PDB entry 8BLZ | X-ray diffraction, 1.70 A resolution | chain C

# Chain C
Name: Fructosyl Peptide Oxidase mutant (D02)
Organism: Parastagonospora nodorum SN15
Chain sequence (424 residues; each row starts with the number of its first residue):
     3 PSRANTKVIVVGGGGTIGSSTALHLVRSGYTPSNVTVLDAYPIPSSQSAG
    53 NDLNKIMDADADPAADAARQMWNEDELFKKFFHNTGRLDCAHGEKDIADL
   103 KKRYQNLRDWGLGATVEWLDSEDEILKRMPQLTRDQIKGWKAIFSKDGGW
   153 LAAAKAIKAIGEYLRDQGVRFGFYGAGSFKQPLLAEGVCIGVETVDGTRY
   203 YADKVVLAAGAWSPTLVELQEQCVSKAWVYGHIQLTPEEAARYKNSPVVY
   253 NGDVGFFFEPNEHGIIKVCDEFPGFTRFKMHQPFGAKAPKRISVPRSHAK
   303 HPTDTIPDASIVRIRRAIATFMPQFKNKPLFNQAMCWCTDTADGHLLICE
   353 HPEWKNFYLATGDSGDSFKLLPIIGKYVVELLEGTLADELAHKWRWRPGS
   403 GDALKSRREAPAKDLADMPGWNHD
Residues lining bound ligands: FAD (flavin-adenine dinucleotide): Val13, Gly14, Gly16, Gly17, Thr18, Ile19, Gly20, Leu40, Asp41, Ala42, Tyr43, Ser47, Gln49, Ser50, Ala51, Gly52, Lys57, Ile58, Asp60, Gly179, Ser180, Phe181, Ala210, Ala211, Gly212, Trp214, Leu218, Trp230, Val231, Tyr232, Cys338, Trp339, Cys340, Asp365, Gly367, Asp368, Ser369, Phe370, Lys371

# In short
Chain C binds flavin-adenine dinucleotide.
Chain C is Fructosyl Peptide Oxidase mutant (D02) (Parastagonospora nodorum SN15); the structure, Engineered
Fructosyl Peptide Oxidase - D02 mutant, was determined by X-ray diffraction together with 8BJY, 8BLX and 8BMU
from the same study.
